PDB entry 4O0N | X-ray diffraction, 2.40 A resolution | chains A and D of the 6 polymer chains in the assembly

[Chain A (and D)]
Molecule: Nucleoside diphosphate kinase
Source organism: Toxoplasma gondii ME49
Notes: EC 2.7.4.6; chain D of this document is another copy of the same molecule, construct and numbering; everything in this record applies to it too
UniProt: S8FF85 (S8FF85_TOXGO); numbering as in UniProt (aligned over 1-155)
Chain sequence (171 residues; numbered 1 to 171; the number before each row is that of its first residue):
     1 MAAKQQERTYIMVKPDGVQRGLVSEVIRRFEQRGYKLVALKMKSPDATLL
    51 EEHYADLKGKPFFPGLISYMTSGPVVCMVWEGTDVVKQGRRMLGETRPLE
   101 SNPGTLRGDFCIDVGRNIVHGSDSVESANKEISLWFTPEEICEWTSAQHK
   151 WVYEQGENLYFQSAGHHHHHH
Unresolved in the structure: 1-2, 156-171 (chain D: 1-2, 157-171)
Differences from the reference sequence: expression tag (156-171)
Reported in the primary citation:
  - binding site for sulfate ion: K14, Y54, T96, V114
  - specificity-determining residues: K60 (proposed by the authors, not directly observed)

[Chain A / chain D interface]
Contacting residue pairs (49):
  V18(A) with W144(D), hydrophobic
  Q19(A) with W144(D); T145(D), hydrogen bond (side chain-backbone); S146(D); A147(D), hydrogen bond (side chain-backbone)
  G21(A) with E31(D)
  L22(A) with E31(D), hydrogen bond (backbone-side chain)
  V23(A) with E31(D), hydrogen bond (backbone-side chain)
  S24(A) with S24(D); I27(D); R28(D); E31(D), hydrogen bond (backbone-side chain)
  E25(A) with R28(D), salt bridge
  I27(A) with I27(D), hydrophobic
  R28(A) with S24(D), hydrogen bond; E25(D), salt bridge; R28(D)
  E31(A) with G21(D); L22(D), hydrogen bond (side chain-backbone); V23(D), hydrogen bond (side chain-backbone); S24(D), hydrogen bond (side chain-backbone)
  L37(A) with M42(D)
  V38(A) with M42(D)
  A39(A) with M42(D)
  L40(A) with L40(D), hydrophobic; K41(D); M42(D), hydrogen bond (backbone-backbone); V76(D), hydrophobic
  K41(A) with L40(D)
  M42(A) with L37(D); V38(D); A39(D); L40(D), hydrogen bond (backbone-backbone); C142(D); W144(D)
  K43(A) with C142(D)
  S44(A) with C142(D)
  P74(A) with C142(D), hydrophobic; W144(D)
  V76(A) with L40(D), hydrophobic
  C142(A) with K43(D); S44(D)
  W144(A) with V18(D), hydrophobic; Q19(D); M42(D); P74(D), hydrophobic
  T145(A) with Q19(D), hydrogen bond (backbone-side chain)
  S146(A) with Q19(D)
  A147(A) with Q19(D), hydrogen bond (backbone-side chain)

[Summary]
The chain A/chain D interface involves 25 residues from each chain; the contacts include 13 hydrogen bonds and
2 salt bridges. Polar pairs include E25(A)-R28(D), Q19(A)-T145(D) and Q19(A)-A147(D). From the paper: a
binding site for sulfate ion at K14(A), Y54(A) and T96(A) among others; the specificity determinant K60(A).
Both chains are Nucleoside diphosphate kinase (Toxoplasma gondii ME49). Entry 4O0N (2.4 Angstrom Resolution
Crystal Structure of Putative Nucleoside Diphosphate Kinase from Toxoplasma gondii) was determined by X-ray
diffraction (same publication as 5BXI, 4ODI, 4NU7, 4NML and 4NOG).
